Entry 4A3C (X-ray diffraction, 3.50 A resolution); this record covers chains A and I of the 15 polymer chains in the assembly.

[Chain A]
Protein: DNA-directed RNA polymerase II subunit RPB1
Organism: Saccharomyces cerevisiae
Notes: EC 2.7.7.6
UniProt: P04050 (RPB1_YEAST); numbering as in UniProt (aligned over 1-1732)
Chain sequence (1732 residues; numbered 1 to 1732; the number before each row is that of its first residue):
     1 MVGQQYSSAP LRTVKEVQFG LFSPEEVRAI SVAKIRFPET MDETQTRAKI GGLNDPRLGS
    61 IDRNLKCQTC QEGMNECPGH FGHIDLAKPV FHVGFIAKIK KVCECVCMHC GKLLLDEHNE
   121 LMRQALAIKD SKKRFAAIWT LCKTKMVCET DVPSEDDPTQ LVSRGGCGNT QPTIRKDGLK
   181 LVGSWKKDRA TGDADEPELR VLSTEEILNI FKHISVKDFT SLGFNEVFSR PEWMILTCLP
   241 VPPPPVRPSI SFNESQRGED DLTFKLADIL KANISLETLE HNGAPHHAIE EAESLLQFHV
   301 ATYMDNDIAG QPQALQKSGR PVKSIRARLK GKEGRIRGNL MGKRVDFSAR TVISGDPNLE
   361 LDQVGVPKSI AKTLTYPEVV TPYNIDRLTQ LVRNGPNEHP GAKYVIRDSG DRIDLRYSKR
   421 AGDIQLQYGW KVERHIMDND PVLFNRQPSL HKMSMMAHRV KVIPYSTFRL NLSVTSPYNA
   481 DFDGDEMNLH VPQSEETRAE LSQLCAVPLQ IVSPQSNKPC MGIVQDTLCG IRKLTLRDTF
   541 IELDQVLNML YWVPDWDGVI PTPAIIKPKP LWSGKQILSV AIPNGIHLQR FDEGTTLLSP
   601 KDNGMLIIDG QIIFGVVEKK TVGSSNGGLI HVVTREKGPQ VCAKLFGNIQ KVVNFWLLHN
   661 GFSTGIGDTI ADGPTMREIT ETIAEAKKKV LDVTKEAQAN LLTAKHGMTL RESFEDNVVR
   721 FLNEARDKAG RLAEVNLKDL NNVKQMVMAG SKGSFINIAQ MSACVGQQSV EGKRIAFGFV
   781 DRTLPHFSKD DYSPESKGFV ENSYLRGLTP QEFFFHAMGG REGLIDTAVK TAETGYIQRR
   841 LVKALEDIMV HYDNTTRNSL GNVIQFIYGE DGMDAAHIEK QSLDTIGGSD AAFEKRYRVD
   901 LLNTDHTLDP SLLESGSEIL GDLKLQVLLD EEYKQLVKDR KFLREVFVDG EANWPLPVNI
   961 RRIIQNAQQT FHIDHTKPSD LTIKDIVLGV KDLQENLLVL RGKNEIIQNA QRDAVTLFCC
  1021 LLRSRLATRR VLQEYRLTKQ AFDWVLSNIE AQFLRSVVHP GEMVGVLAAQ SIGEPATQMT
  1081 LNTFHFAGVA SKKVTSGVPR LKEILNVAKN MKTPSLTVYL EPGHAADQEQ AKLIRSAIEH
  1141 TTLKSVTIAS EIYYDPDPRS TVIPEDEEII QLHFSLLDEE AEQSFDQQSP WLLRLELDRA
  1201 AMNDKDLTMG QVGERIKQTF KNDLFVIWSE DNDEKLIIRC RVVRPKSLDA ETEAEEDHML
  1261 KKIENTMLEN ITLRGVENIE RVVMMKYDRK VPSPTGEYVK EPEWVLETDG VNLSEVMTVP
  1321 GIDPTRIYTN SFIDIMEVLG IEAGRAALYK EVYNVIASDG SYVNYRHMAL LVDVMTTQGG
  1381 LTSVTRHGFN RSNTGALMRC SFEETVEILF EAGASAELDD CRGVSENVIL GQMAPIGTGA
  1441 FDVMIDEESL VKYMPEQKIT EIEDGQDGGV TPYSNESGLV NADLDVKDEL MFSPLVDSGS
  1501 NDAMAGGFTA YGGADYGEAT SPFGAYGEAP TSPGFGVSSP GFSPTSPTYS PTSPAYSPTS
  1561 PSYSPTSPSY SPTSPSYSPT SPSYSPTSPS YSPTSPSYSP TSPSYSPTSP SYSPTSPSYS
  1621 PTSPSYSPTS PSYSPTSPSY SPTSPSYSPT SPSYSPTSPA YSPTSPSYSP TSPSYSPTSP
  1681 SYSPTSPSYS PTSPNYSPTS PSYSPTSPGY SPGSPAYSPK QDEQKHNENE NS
Disordered / not traced: 1-2, 1081-1091, 1177-1186, 1244-1253, 1456-1732
Metal / ion sites: Zn2+ site 1: Cys67, Cys70, Cys77, His80; Zn2+ site 2: Cys107, Cys110, Cys148, Cys167; Mg2+: Asp481, Asp483, Asp485 (shared with 1 residue of chain P)
Curated features (UniProtKB/Swiss-Prot):
  - region: Pro248 to Asp260 (Lid loop), Asn306 to Lys323 (Rudder loop), Pro810 to Glu822 (Bridging helix)
  - binding site (Zn(2+)): Cys67, Cys70, Cys77, His80, Cys107, Cys110, Cys148, Cys167
  - binding site (Mg(2+)): Asp481, Asp483, Asp485
  - modified residue: Thr1471 (Phosphothreonine)
  - cross-link (Glycyl lysine isopeptide (Lys-Gly)): Lys695 (interchain with G-Cter in ubiquitin), Lys1246 (interchain with G-Cter in ubiquitin), Lys1350 (interchain with G-Cter in ubiquitin)
  - natural variant: Ser1653 to Pro1659 (deletion: In strain: A364A)
  - mutagenesis: Lys1246 (K1246R: Impairs ubiquitination during transcription stress)
From the paper describing this entry:
  - mutagenesis - Q1078N, Q1078S: abolished growth (citing earlier work)

[Chain I]
Protein: DNA-directed RNA polymerase II subunit RPB9
Organism: Saccharomyces cerevisiae
UniProt: P27999 (RPB9_YEAST); residue numbers follow UniProt; this construct covers 1-122
Chain sequence (122 residues; numbered 1 to 122; the number before each row is that of its first residue):
     1 MTTFRFCRDC NNMLYPREDK ENNRLLFECR TCSYVEEAGS PLVYRHELIT NIGETAGVVQ
    61 DIGSDPTLPR SDRECPKCHS RENVFFQSQQ RRKDTSMVLF FVCLSCSHIF TSDQKNKRTQ
   121 FS
Disordered / not traced: 1, 121-122
Metal / ion sites: Zn2+ site 1: Cys7, Cys10, Cys29, Cys32; Zn2+ site 2: Cys75, Cys78, Cys103, Cys106
Curated features (UniProtKB/Swiss-Prot):
  - zinc finger: Cys7 to Cys32 (C4-type), Ser71 to Thr111 (TFIIS-type)
  - binding site (Zn(2+)): Cys7, Cys10, Cys29, Cys32, Cys75, Cys78, Cys103, Cys106
  - modified residue: Ser40 (Phosphoserine)

[How chain A and chain I interact]
Contacting residue pairs - 68 pairs, chain A then chain I:
  Ala697(A) with Met97(I)
  Gln698(A) with Met97(I); Val98(I); Leu99(I); Ser112(I), hydrogen bond (backbone-side chain)
  Ala699(A) with Ser112(I); Gln114(I), hydrogen bond (backbone-backbone)
  Asn700(A) with Ser96(I); Val98(I); Asp113(I), hydrogen bond; Lys115(I), hydrogen bond (backbone-side chain)
  Leu701(A) with Gln114(I); Lys115(I)
  Thr709(A) with Lys93(I); Asp94(I)
  Leu710(A) with Ser96(I)
  Arg711(A) with Gln87(I), hydrogen bond; Lys93(I); Thr95(I), hydrogen bond (side chain-backbone); Ser96(I); Met97(I)
  Phe714(A) with Met97(I), hydrophobic
  Asp781(A) with Arg91(I), salt bridge
  Arg782(A) with Thr67(I)
  Ser788(A) with Thr67(I); Leu68(I); Pro69(I)
  Lys789(A) with Thr67(I), hydrogen bond (backbone-backbone); Pro69(I)
  Asp790(A) with Phe86(I); Gln87(I)
  Tyr792(A) with Gln87(I), hydrogen bond
  Lys1144(A) with Leu48(I)
  Thr1147(A) with Leu48(I); Ile49(I)
  Ile1148(A) with Glu47(I); Leu48(I), hydrogen bond (backbone-backbone); Ile49(I), hydrogen bond (backbone-backbone)
  Ala1149(A) with Arg45(I); Glu47(I); Leu48(I)
  Ser1150(A) with Arg45(I); His46(I), hydrogen bond (backbone-backbone)
  Glu1151(A) with Leu42(I); Tyr44(I); Arg45(I), salt bridge
  Ile1152(A) with Leu42(I); Val43(I), hydrogen bond (backbone-backbone); Tyr44(I), hydrogen bond (backbone-backbone)
  Tyr1153(A) with Pro41(I); Leu42(I)
  Tyr1154(A) with Glu18(I), hydrogen bond; Asn23(I); Arg24(I), hydrogen bond (side chain-backbone); Leu25(I); Pro41(I), hydrogen bond (backbone-backbone)
  Pro1156(A) with Asn23(I)
  Val1162(A) with Pro41(I), hydrophobic
  Pro1190(A) with Glu18(I)
  Trp1191(A) with Glu18(I); Leu25(I), hydrophobic; Val43(I), hydrophobic
  Ala1254(A) with Lys20(I)
  Asp1257(A) with Pro16(I)
  Glu1264(A) with Tyr44(I); His46(I)
  Leu1268(A) with His46(I); Leu48(I), hydrophobic
Also at the interface, not in a pair above, chain A (37 interface residues in all): Lys695, Leu702, Thr703, Asp1198, Lys1261
Also at the interface, not in a pair above, chain I (37 interface residues in all): Asp65, Arg73, Gln89, Arg92, Asn116

[In short]
The chain A/chain I interface involves 37 residues from each chain; the contacts include 16 hydrogen bonds and
2 salt bridges. Polar pairs include Asp781(A)-Arg91(I), Glu1151(A)-Arg45(I) and Gln698(A)-Ser112(I). The paper
reports that Q1078N and Q1078S of chain A abolish growth.
Chain A is DNA-directed RNA polymerase II subunit RPB1 and chain I is DNA-directed RNA polymerase II subunit
RPB9, both from Saccharomyces cerevisiae; the structure, RNA Polymerase II initial transcribing complex with a
5nt DNA-RNA hybrid, was determined by X-ray diffraction together with 4A3B, 4A3D, 4A3E, 4A3F, 4A3G, 4A3I and 4
further entries from the same study.
